Entry 6OMB (electron microscopy, 3.70 A resolution); this record covers chains D and G of the 6 polymer chains in the assembly.

Chain D:
Molecule: Cell division control protein 48
Organism: Saccharomyces cerevisiae (strain ATCC 204508 / S288c)
Notes: EC 3.6.4.6
Reference sequence: P25694 (CDC48_YEAST); numbering as in UniProt (aligned over 1-835)
Chain sequence (835 residues; row label = number of the first residue in the row):
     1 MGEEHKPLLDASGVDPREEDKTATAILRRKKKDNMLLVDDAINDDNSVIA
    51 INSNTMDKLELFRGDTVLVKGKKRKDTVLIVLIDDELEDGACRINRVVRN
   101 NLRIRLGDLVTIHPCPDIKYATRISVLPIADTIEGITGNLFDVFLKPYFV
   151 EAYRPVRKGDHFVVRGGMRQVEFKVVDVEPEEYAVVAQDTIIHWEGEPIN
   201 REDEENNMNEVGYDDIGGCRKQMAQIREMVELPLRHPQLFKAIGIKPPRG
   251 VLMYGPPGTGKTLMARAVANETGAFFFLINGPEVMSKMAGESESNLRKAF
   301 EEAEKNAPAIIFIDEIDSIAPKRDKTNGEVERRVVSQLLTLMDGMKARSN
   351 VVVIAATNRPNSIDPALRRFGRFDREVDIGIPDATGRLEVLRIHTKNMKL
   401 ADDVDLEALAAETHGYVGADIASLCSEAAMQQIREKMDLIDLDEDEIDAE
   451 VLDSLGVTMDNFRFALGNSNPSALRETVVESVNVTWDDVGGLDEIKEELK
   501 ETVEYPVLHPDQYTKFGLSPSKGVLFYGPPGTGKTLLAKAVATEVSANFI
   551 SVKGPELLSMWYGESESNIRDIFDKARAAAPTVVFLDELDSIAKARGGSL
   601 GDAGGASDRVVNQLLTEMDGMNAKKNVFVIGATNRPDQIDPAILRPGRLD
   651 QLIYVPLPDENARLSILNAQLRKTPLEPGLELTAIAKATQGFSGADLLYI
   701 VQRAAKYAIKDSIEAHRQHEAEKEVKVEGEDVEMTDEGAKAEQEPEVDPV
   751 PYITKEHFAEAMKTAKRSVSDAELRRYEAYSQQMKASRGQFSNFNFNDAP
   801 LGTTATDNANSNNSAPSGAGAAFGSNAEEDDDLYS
Not modelled in the structure: 1-210, 723-747, 797-835
Ion coordination: Mg2+ site 1: Thr262 (together with ADP); Mg2+ site 2 near Thr535 (its only coordinating residue here)
Residues lining bound ligands:
  - ADP / beryllium trifluoride, molecule 1: Asp215, Ile216, Gly217, Cys219, Pro256, Pro257, Gly258, Thr259, Gly260, Lys261, Thr262, Leu263, Glu315, Asn358, Val390, His394, Gly418, Ala419
  - ADP / beryllium trifluoride, molecule 2: Asp343, Arg369, Phe370, Arg372
  - ADP / beryllium trifluoride, molecule 3: Asp488, Val489, Gly490, Leu492, Pro529, Pro530, Gly531, Thr532, Gly533, Lys534, Thr535, Leu536, Asn634, Ile666, Gln670, Gly694, Ala695, Leu698
  - ADP / beryllium trifluoride, molecule 4: Asp619, Lys624, Arg645, Arg648
Curated features (UniProtKB/Swiss-Prot):
  - binding site (ATP): Pro257 to Leu263, Asn358, His394, Gly531 to Leu536
  - modified residue: Ser472 (Phosphoserine), Ser519 (Phosphoserine), Thr735 (Phosphothreonine), Ser770 (Phosphoserine)
  - cross-link (Glycyl lysine isopeptide (Lys-Gly)): Lys305 (interchain with G-Cter in ubiquitin), Lys322 (interchain with G-Cter in ubiquitin), Lys346 (interchain with G-Cter in ubiquitin), Lys522 (interchain with G-Cter in ubiquitin), Lys539 (interchain with G-Cter in ubiquitin), Lys594 (interchain with G-Cter in ubiquitin), Lys673 (interchain with G-Cter in ubiquitin)
  - mutagenesis: Lys261 (K261A: Moderate reduction in growth rate; K261T: Probable loss of ATP binding. Complete loss of catalytic activity), Glu315 (E315A: Moderate reduction in growth rate; E315D: Severe loss of catalytic activity without affecting cooperativity between the 2 ATP-binding regions. Slight reduction in growth rate ...), Asn358 (N358A: Slight reduction in growth rate. Restores cell growth; when associated with Q-315), Arg369 (R369A: No effect on growth rate. Restores cell growth; when associated with Q-315), Pro471 (P471A/S: Restores cell growth; when associated with Q-315), Arg475 (R475H: Restores cell growth; when associated with Q-315), Lys534 (K534A/T: Severe loss of catalytic activity. Lethal), Glu588 (E588D: Moderate reduction in growth rate; E588Q: Lethal), Arg645 (R645A: Lethal)
Reported in the primary citation:
  - self-association interface (contacts with another copy of this molecule): Met621
  - binding site for Substrate of Cdc48 (chain G): Lys287, Met288, Ala289, Met560, Trp561, Tyr562

Chain G:
Molecule: Substrate of Cdc48
Organism: Saccharomyces cerevisiae S288C
Chain sequence (22 residues; row label = number of the first residue in the row; X marks 22 residues of unknown identity (built as UNK)):
     1 XXXXXXXXXXXXXXXXXXXXXX

Chain D / chain G interface:
Chain D residues in contact with chain G, 10 residues: Lys287, Met288, Ala289, Val330, Met560, Trp561, Tyr562, Asp602, Ala603, Arg609

Overview:
No residue of chain D is in contact with chain G. Bound to chain D: 4 copies of ADP / beryllium trifluoride.
From the paper: a binding site for Substrate of Cdc48 (chain G) at Lys287(D), Met288(D) and Ala289(D) among
others; a self-association interface involving Met621(D).
Chain D is Cell division control protein 48 (Saccharomyces cerevisiae (strain ATCC 204508 / S288c)) and chain
G is Substrate of Cdc48 (Saccharomyces cerevisiae S288C); the structure, Cdc48 Hexamer (Subunits A to E) with
substrate bound to the central pore, was determined by electron microscopy (same publication as 6OPC).
